Entry 8EUU (electron microscopy, 2.70 A resolution); this record covers chains C and D of the 12 polymer chains in the assembly.

Chain C:
Molecule: Envelope glycoprotein gp120
From: Human immunodeficiency virus 1
Reference sequence: Q2N0S6 (Q2N0S6_9HIV1); the construct lacks a stretch of the UniProt sequence and is renumbered around it, so the offset changes along the chain: 31-141 = UniProt 30-140; 150-184 = UniProt 141-175; 189-309 = UniProt 188-308; 312-321 = UniProt 309-318; 2 more segments
Chain sequence (481 residues; each row starts with the number of its first residue; note: 15 numbers in that range are skipped by the numbering (no residue carries them; nothing is unmodelled there); a row labelled like 184A-184L holds insertion residues (184A, then the next letters in order)):
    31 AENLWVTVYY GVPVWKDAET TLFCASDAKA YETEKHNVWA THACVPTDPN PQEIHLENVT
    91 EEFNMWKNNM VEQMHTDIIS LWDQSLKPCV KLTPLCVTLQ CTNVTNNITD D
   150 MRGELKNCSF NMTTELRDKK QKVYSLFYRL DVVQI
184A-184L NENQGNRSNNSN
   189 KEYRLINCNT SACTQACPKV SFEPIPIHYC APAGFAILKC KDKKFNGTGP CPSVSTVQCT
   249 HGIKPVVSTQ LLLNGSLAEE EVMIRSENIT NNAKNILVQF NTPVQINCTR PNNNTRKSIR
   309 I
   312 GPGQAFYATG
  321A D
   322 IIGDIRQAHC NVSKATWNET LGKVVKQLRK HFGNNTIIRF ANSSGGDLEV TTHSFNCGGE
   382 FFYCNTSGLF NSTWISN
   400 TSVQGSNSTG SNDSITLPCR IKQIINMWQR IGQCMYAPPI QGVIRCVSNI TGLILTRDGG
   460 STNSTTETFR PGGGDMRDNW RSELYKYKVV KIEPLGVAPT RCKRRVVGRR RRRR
Disordered / not traced: 58-65, 184A-184L, 400-409, 504-513
Construct notes: conflict Cys201 (Ile200 in Q2N0S6), Asn332 (Thr330 in Q2N0S6), Cys433 (Ala430 in Q2N0S6), Cys501 (Ala498 in Q2N0S6), Arg509 (Glu506 in Q2N0S6), Arg510 (Lys507 in Q2N0S6), Arg512 (Ala509 in Q2N0S6), Arg513 (Val510 in Q2N0S6)
Disulfides: Cys54-Cys74, Cys119-Cys205, Cys126-Cys196, Cys131-Cys157, Cys201-Cys433, Cys218-Cys247, Cys228-Cys239, Cys296-Cys331, Cys378-Cys445, Cys385-Cys418
Covalently attached groups: glycan linked to Asn88; N-acetylglucosamine (NAG) linked to Asn133, Asn156, Asn160, Asn197, Asn234, Asn262, Asn276, Asn295, Asn301, Asn332, Asn363, Asn386, Asn392, Asn448

Chain D:
Molecule: Envelope glycoprotein gp41
From: Human immunodeficiency virus 1
Reference sequence: Q2N0S6 (Q2N0S6_9HIV1); residues 512-664 here correspond to UniProt positions 509-661 (UniProt number = residue number - 3)
Chain sequence (153 residues; each row starts with the number of its first residue):
   512 AVGIGAVFLG FLGAAGSTMG AASMTLTVQA RNLLSGIVQQ QSNLLRAPEA QQHLLKLTVW
   572 GIKQLQARVL AVERYLRDQQ LLGIWGCSGK LICCTNVPWN SSWSNRNLSE IWDNMTWLQW
   632 DKEISNYTQI IYGLLEESQN QQEKNEQDLL ALD
Disordered / not traced: 547-568, 664
Construct notes: conflict Pro559 (Ile556 in Q2N0S6), Cys605 (Thr602 in Q2N0S6)
Disulfides: Cys598-Cys604

How chain C and chain D interact:
Contacting residue pairs (97; chain C residue first):
  Leu34(C) - Pro609(D)
  Leu34(C) - Trp610(D)  hydrogen bond (backbone-backbone)
  Leu34(C) - Leu619(D)  hydrophobic
  Trp35(C) - Thr606(D)
  Trp35(C) - Asn607(D)
  Trp35(C) - Val608(D)
  Trp35(C) - Pro609(D)  hydrophobic
  Val36(C) - Thr606(D)  hydrogen bond (backbone-side chain)
  Val36(C) - Val608(D)  hydrogen bond (backbone-backbone)
  Val36(C) - Trp610(D)  hydrophobic
  Val36(C) - Trp614(D)  hydrophobic
  Val36(C) - Ile642(D)  hydrophobic
  Thr37(C) - Cys604(D)
  Val38(C) - Leu593(D)  hydrophobic
  Val38(C) - Trp596(D)  hydrophobic
  Val38(C) - Leu602(D)
  Val38(C) - Ile603(D)
  Val38(C) - Cys604(D)  hydrogen bond (backbone-backbone)
  Tyr39(C) - Ser534(D)
  Tyr39(C) - Leu602(D)
  Tyr39(C) - Ile603(D)  hydrophobic
  Tyr39(C) - Trp623(D)
  Tyr39(C) - Trp628(D)  hydrophobic
  Tyr40(C) - Leu537(D)
  Tyr40(C) - Leu544(D)
  Tyr40(C) - Tyr586(D)
  Tyr40(C) - Asp589(D)
  Tyr40(C) - Gln590(D)  hydrogen bond
  Tyr40(C) - Leu593(D)  hydrophobic
  Tyr40(C) - Leu602(D)  hydrogen bond (backbone-backbone)
  Gly41(C) - Leu537(D)
  Gly41(C) - Gln540(D)
  Val42(C) - Trp628(D)  hydrophobic
  Pro43(C) - Leu523(D)  hydrophobic
  Pro43(C) - Ala525(D)
  Pro43(C) - Ala526(D)  hydrophobic
  Pro43(C) - Gln540(D)
  Val44(C) - Trp628(D)
  Val44(C) - Leu629(D)
  Val44(C) - Asp632(D)
  Trp45(C) - Ala526(D)  hydrophobic
  Trp45(C) - Leu629(D)
  Lys46(C) - Asp632(D)  salt bridge
  Thr51(C) - Trp571(D)
  Thr51(C) - Lys574(D)
  Thr51(C) - Ala578(D)
  Leu52(C) - Trp571(D)
  Phe53(C) - Gln575(D)
  Ile84(C) - Leu520(D)
  Ile84(C) - Gly521(D)
  Ile84(C) - Phe522(D)
  Ile84(C) - Gly524(D)
  Leu86(C) - Leu523(D)
  Glu87(C) - Gly527(D)
  Asn88(C) - Gly527(D)
  Val89(C) - Ala526(D)  hydrophobic
  Val89(C) - Gly527(D)
  Gln103(C) - Trp571(D)
  Asp107(C) - Trp571(D)
  Pro220(C) - Ala578(D)  hydrophobic
  Ala221(C) - Leu544(D)
  Ala221(C) - Leu545(D)
  Ala221(C) - Ser546(D)
  Ala221(C) - Ala582(D)
  Gly222(C) - Asn543(D)
  Gly222(C) - Leu544(D)
  Gly222(C) - Arg585(D)  hydrogen bond (backbone-side chain)
  Thr244(C) - Leu523(D)
  Lys490(C) - Arg585(D)
  Ile491(C) - Phe522(D)  hydrophobic
  Ile491(C) - Leu523(D)  hydrophobic
  Ile491(C) - Arg585(D)
  Glu492(C) - Arg585(D)  salt bridge
  Pro493(C) - Leu544(D)  hydrophobic
  Pro493(C) - Asp589(D)
  Leu494(C) - Asp589(D)
  Leu494(C) - Leu593(D)  hydrophobic
  Leu494(C) - Trp596(D)  hydrophobic
  Val496(C) - Trp631(D)  hydrogen bond (backbone-side chain)
  Ala497(C) - Trp623(D)  hydrophobic
  Ala497(C) - Trp631(D)  hydrophobic
  Pro498(C) - Trp610(D)  hydrophobic
  Pro498(C) - Trp623(D)
  Pro498(C) - Trp631(D)
  Thr499(C) - Trp623(D)
  Cys501(C) - Cys605(D)  disulfide
  Lys502(C) - Cys605(D)
  Lys502(C) - Asn607(D)  hydrogen bond
  Arg503(C) - Trp596(D)  hydrogen bond (side chain-backbone)
  Arg503(C) - Gly597(D)
  Arg503(C) - Cys598(D)
  Arg503(C) - Cys604(D)  hydrogen bond
  Arg503(C) - Cys605(D)  hydrogen bond (side chain-backbone)
  Arg503(C) - Thr606(D)
  Arg503(C) - Asn607(D)
  Arg503(C) - Gln650(D)  hydrogen bond
  Arg503(C) - Gln653(D)
Also at the interface, not in a pair above, chain C (43 interface residues in all): Phe223, Ala224, Gly495, Arg500
Also at the interface, not in a pair above, chain D (56 interface residues in all): Ala533, Thr536, Ala541, Leu592, Lys601, Ile622, Ile635, Tyr643, Leu646
Inter-chain disulfides: Cys501(C)-Cys605(D)

In short:
The interface between chain C and chain D involves 43 residues on one side and 56 on the other, with 1
disulfide bond, 13 hydrogen bonds and 2 salt bridges. Polar pairs include Lys46(C)-Asp632(D),
Glu492(C)-Arg585(D) and Val36(C)-Thr606(D).
Here chain C is Envelope glycoprotein gp120 and chain D is Envelope glycoprotein gp41, both from Human
immunodeficiency virus 1. Entry 8EUU (Cryo-EM structure of HIV-1 BG505 DS-SOSIP ENV trimer bound to VRC34.01
FAB) was determined by electron microscopy together with 8F7Z, 8ELI, 8EUV and 8EUW from the same study.
